7XX2 - chains E and G of the 6 polymer chains in the assembly; structure by electron microscopy, 3.60 A resolution.

== Chain E (and G) ==
Molecule: CNL9
Organism: Triticum monococcum
Notes: chain G of this document is another copy of the same molecule, construct and numbering; everything in this record applies to it too
UniProt: S5ABD6 (S5ABD6_TRIMO); numbering as in UniProt (aligned over 1-919)
Chain sequence (929 residues; row label = number of the first residue in the row; numbers below 1 keep their minus sign (Thr-9 is residue -9)):
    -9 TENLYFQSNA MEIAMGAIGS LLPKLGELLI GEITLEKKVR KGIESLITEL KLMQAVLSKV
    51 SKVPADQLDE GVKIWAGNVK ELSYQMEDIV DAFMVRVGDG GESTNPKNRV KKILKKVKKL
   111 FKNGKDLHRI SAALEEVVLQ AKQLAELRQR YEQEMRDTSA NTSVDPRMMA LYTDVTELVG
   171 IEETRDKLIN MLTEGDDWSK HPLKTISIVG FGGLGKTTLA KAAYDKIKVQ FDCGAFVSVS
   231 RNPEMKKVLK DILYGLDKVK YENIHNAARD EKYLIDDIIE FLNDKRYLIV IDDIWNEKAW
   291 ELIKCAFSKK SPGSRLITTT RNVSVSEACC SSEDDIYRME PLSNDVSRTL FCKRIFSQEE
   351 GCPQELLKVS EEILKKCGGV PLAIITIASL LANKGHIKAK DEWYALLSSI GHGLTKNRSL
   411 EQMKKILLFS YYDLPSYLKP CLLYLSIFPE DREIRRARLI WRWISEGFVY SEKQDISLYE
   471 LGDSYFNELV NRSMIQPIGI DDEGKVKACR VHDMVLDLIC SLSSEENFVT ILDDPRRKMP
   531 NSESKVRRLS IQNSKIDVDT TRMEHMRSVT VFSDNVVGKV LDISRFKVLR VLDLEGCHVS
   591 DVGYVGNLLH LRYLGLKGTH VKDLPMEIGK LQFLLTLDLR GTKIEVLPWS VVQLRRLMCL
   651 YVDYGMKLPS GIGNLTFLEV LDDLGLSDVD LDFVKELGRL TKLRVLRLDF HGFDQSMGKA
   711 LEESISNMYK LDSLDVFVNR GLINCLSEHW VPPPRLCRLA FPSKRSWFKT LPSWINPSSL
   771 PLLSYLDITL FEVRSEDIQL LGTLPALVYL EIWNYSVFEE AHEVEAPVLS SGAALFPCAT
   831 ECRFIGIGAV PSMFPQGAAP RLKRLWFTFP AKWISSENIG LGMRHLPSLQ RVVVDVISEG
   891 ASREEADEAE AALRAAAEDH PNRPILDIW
Disordered / not traced: -9 to 23, 88-114, 143-153, 889-919
Differences from the reference sequence: expression tag (-9 to 0)
Small-molecule neighbours: ATP (adenosine-5'-triphosphate): Arg157, Ala160, Thr163, Leu168, Val169, Ile171, Gly202, Gly203, Leu204, Gly205, Lys206, Thr207, Thr208, Arg311, Leu340, Pro371, Leu372, Ile416

== Interface between chain E and chain G ==
Contacting residue pairs - 50 pairs, chain E then chain G:
  Thr38(E) - Asn68(G)
  Glu39(E) - Leu137(G)
  Glu39(E) - Arg140(G)  salt bridge
  Glu39(E) - Tyr141(G)  hydrogen bond
  Lys41(E) - Ile64(G)
  Leu42(E) - Ile64(G)  hydrophobic
  Leu42(E) - Leu137(G)  hydrophobic
  Met43(E) - Tyr141(G)
  Ala45(E) - Glu60(G)
  Ala45(E) - Gly61(G)
  Ser48(E) - Glu60(G)  hydrogen bond
  Lys49(E) - Asp59(G)  salt bridge
  Val69(E) - Tyr141(G)  hydrophobic
  Ala135(E) - Arg140(G)
  Arg138(E) - Gln139(G)
  Arg138(E) - Arg140(G)
  Arg138(E) - Glu142(G)
  Asn256(E) - Asn256(G)
  Ala257(E) - Asn256(G)
  Ala258(E) - His255(G)
  Arg259(E) - Lys237(G)
  Arg259(E) - Tyr244(G)
  Arg259(E) - Glu252(G)  salt bridge
  Arg259(E) - His255(G)
  Asp260(E) - Lys237(G)
  Glu261(E) - Val154(G)
  Glu261(E) - Met158(G)
  Lys262(E) - Met158(G)
  Lys262(E) - Tyr162(G)
  Lys262(E) - Phe226(G)
  Tyr263(E) - Phe226(G)  hydrogen bond (side chain-backbone)
  Tyr263(E) - Asp241(G)
  Tyr263(E) - Tyr244(G)  hydrophobic
  Ile265(E) - Met158(G)  hydrophobic
  Ile265(E) - Tyr162(G)  hydrophobic
  Asp266(E) - Tyr162(G)  hydrogen bond
  Asp267(E) - Tyr244(G)
  Glu291(E) - Met159(G)
  Leu292(E) - Val154(G)  hydrophobic
  Cys295(E) - Tyr162(G)  hydrophobic
  Ser298(E) - Asp164(G)
  Lys463(E) - Gly403(G)  hydrogen bond (side chain-backbone)
  Lys463(E) - Lys406(G)
  Lys463(E) - Lys528(G)  hydrogen bond (backbone-side chain)
  Gln464(E) - Lys528(G)  hydrogen bond
  Gln464(E) - Met529(G)
  Arg745(E) - Asp391(G)  salt bridge
  Pro771(E) - Lys388(G)  hydrogen bond (backbone-side chain)
  Leu772(E) - Lys388(G)
  Leu772(E) - Asp391(G)
Other interface residues (no listed pair), chain E (37 interface residues in all): Ser35, Trp65, Ala131, Lys132, Ile269, Pro795
Other interface residues (no listed pair), chain G (29 interface residues in all): Asn531

== Overview ==
37 residues of chain E and 29 residues of chain G are in contact, with 8 hydrogen bonds and 4 salt bridges.
Polar pairs include Glu39(E)-Arg140(G), Lys49(E)-Asp59(G) and Arg259(E)-Glu252(G). Bound to chain E: ATP.
Chain E and chain G are both CNL9 (Triticum monococcum); the structure, Cryo-EM structure of Sr35 resistosome
induced by AvrSr35 R381A, was determined by electron microscopy, deposited together with 7XDS, 7XE0 and 7XVG.
